1RUP - chains L and H; structure by X-ray diffraction, 1.40 A resolution.

# Chain L
Molecule: immunoglobulin igg2a, heavy chain
Source organism: Mus musculus
Notes: fragment: fab
Reference sequence: Q8K0F8 (Q8K0F8_MOUSE); the construct lacks a stretch of the UniProt sequence, so the offset changes along the chain: 1-27 = UniProt 21-47; 28-214 = UniProt 53-239
Sequence (219 residues; each row starts with the number of its first residue; a row labelled like 27A-27E holds insertion residues (27A, then the next letters in order)):
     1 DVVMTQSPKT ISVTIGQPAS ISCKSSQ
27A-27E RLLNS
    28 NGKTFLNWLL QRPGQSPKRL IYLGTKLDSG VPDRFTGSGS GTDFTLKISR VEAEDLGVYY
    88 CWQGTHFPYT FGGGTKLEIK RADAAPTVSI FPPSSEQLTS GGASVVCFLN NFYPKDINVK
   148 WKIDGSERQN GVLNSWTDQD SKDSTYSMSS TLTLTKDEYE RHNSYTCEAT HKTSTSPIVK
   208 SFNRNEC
Cystine bridges: Cys23-Cys88, Cys134-Cys194
Small-molecule neighbours: benzoic acid (BEZ): Phe32, Trp89, Gly91, Tyr96

# Chain H
Molecule: immunoglobulin igg2a, light chain
Source organism: Mus musculus
Notes: fragment: fab
Reference sequence: P01865 (GCAM_MOUSE); the construct has insertions or renumbered stretches relative to UniProt, so the offset changes along the chain: 115-130 = UniProt 1-16; 133-154 = UniProt 17-38; 162-169 = UniProt 41-48; 171-180 = UniProt 49-58; 5 more segments
Sequence (222 residues; row label = number of the first residue in the row; note: 15 numbers in that range are skipped by the numbering (no residue carries them; nothing is unmodelled there); a row labelled like 82A-82C holds insertion residues (82A, then the next letters in order)):
     1 RVQLQQSGPG LVKPSQSLSL TCTVTGYSIT SDFAW
   35A N
    36 WIRQFPGNKL EWMGYINYSG FTSHNPSLKS RISITRDTSK NQFFLQL
82A-82C NSV
    83 TTEDTATYYC AGLLWYDG
100A-100B GA
   101 GSWGQGTLVT VSAAKTTAPS VYPLAPVCGD
   133 TTGSSVTLGC LVKGYFPEPV TL
   156 TW
   162 NSGSLSSG
   171 VHTFPAVLQS
   183 DLYTLSSSVT VTSS
   198 TWP
   202 SQSIT
   208 CNVAHPASST KVDKKI
   226 EPRGPT
Cystine bridges: Cys22-Cys92, Cys142-Cys208
Small-molecule neighbours: benzoic acid (BEZ): Ala34, Asn35A, Trp47, Tyr50, Leu95, Leu96, Trp97, Gly100

# Chain L / chain H interface
Inter-chain disulfides: Cys214(L)-Cys128(H)
Residue-residue contacts (85):
  Lys30(L) - Tyr98(H)  hydrogen bond (side chain-backbone)
  Phe32(L) - Tyr98(H)
  Phe32(L) - Asp99(H)
  Asn34(L) - Leu95(H)
  Asn34(L) - Gly100(H)  hydrogen bond (side chain-backbone)
  Leu36(L) - Trp103(H)  hydrophobic
  Gln38(L) - Gln39(H)  hydrogen bond
  Gln38(L) - Tyr91(H)  hydrogen bond
  Gln42(L) - Tyr91(H)
  Ser43(L) - Tyr91(H)
  Ser43(L) - Trp103(H)
  Ser43(L) - Gly104(H)  hydrogen bond (side chain-backbone)
  Ser43(L) - Gln105(H)  hydrogen bond (side chain-backbone)
  Pro44(L) - Trp103(H)
  Arg46(L) - Arg1(H)
  Arg46(L) - Ala100B(H)
  Arg46(L) - Gly101(H)  hydrogen bond (side chain-backbone)
  Arg46(L) - Ser102(H)
  Tyr49(L) - Asp99(H)
  Tyr49(L) - Gly100A(H)
  Leu50(L) - Asp99(H)
  Asp55(L) - Gly100A(H)
  Asp55(L) - Ala100B(H)  hydrogen bond (side chain-backbone)
  Val85(L) - Asn43(H)
  Tyr87(L) - Gln39(H)  hydrogen bond
  Tyr87(L) - Asn43(H)
  Tyr87(L) - Leu45(H)  hydrophobic
  Trp89(L) - Leu95(H)  hydrophobic
  Phe94(L) - Trp47(H)  hydrophobic
  Phe94(L) - Ser58(H)
  Phe94(L) - His59(H)
  Phe94(L) - Pro61(H)
  Pro95(L) - Trp47(H)  hydrophobic
  Pro95(L) - Asn60(H)
  Pro95(L) - Pro61(H)
  Tyr96(L) - Trp47(H)
  Tyr96(L) - Tyr50(H)  hydrophobic
  Phe98(L) - Ile37(H)  hydrophobic
  Phe98(L) - Leu45(H)  hydrophobic
  Gly100(L) - Asn43(H)
  Ser116(L) - Thr139(H)
  Ile117(L) - Val127(H)
  Phe118(L) - Leu124(H)
  Phe118(L) - Ala125(H)
  Phe118(L) - Pro126(H)  hydrophobic
  Phe118(L) - Thr139(H)
  Pro119(L) - Ala125(H)
  Pro119(L) - Val127(H)
  Pro119(L) - Arg228(H)
  Ser121(L) - Tyr122(H)
  Ser121(L) - Pro123(H)
  Glu123(L) - Tyr122(H)
  Glu123(L) - Pro123(H)
  Glu123(L) - Lys221(H)  salt bridge
  Gln124(L) - Tyr122(H)
  Gln124(L) - Lys145(H)
  Ser131(L) - Leu143(H)
  Ser131(L) - Lys145(H)
  Val133(L) - Leu124(H)  hydrophobic
  Phe135(L) - Leu124(H)  hydrophobic
  Phe135(L) - Phe174(H)  hydrophobic
  Phe135(L) - Ser188(H)
  Phe135(L) - Ser189(H)
  Phe135(L) - Ser190(H)
  Asn137(L) - His172(H)
  Asn137(L) - Phe174(H)
  Asn137(L) - Ser190(H)  hydrogen bond
  Asn138(L) - His172(H)  hydrogen bond
  Asn161(L) - Val177(H)
  Ser162(L) - Phe174(H)
  Ser162(L) - Pro175(H)  hydrogen bond (side chain-backbone)
  Trp163(L) - Pro175(H)
  Thr164(L) - Phe174(H)
  Ser174(L) - His172(H)  hydrogen bond
  Ser174(L) - Phe174(H)
  Met175(L) - Phe174(H)
  Ser176(L) - Phe174(H)
  Ser176(L) - Ser188(H)  hydrogen bond
  Lys207(L) - Asp130(H)  salt bridge
  Phe209(L) - Val127(H)  hydrophobic
  Glu213(L) - Arg228(H)  hydrogen bond (backbone-side chain)
  Cys214(L) - Val127(H)
  Cys214(L) - Cys128(H)  disulfide
  Cys214(L) - Arg228(H)  hydrogen bond (backbone-side chain)
  Cys214(L) - Gly229(H)
Interface residues without a listed pair, chain L (48 interface residues in all): Val115, Ser127, Leu160, Asp167, Thr180
Interface residues without a listed pair, chain H (51 interface residues in all): Gly42, Glu46, Gly106, Leu140, Gly141, Thr173, Gln179

# Summary
Chain L and chain H form an interface of 48 and 51 residues respectively, with 1 disulfide bond, 16 hydrogen
bonds and 2 salt bridges. Polar pairs include Glu123(L)-Lys221(H), Lys207(L)-Asp130(H) and Lys30(L)-Tyr98(H).
Benzoic acid is bound between chain L and chain H.
Chain L is immunoglobulin igg2a, heavy chain and chain H is immunoglobulin igg2a, light chain, both from Mus
musculus; the structure, Crystal structure (G) of native cationic cyclization antibody 4C6 fab at pH 8.5 with
a data ..., was determined by X-ray diffraction together with 1RU9, 1RUA, 1RUK, 1RUL, 1RUM, 1RUQ and 1RUR from
the same study.
